3K33 - chains A and B of the 4 polymer chains in the assembly; structure by X-ray diffraction, 2.40 A resolution.

Chain A:
Name: Death on curing protein
From: Enterobacteria phage P1
UniProtKB: Q06259 (DOC_BPP1); residue numbers follow UniProt; this construct covers 1-126
Chain sequence (126 residues; row label = number of the first residue in the row):
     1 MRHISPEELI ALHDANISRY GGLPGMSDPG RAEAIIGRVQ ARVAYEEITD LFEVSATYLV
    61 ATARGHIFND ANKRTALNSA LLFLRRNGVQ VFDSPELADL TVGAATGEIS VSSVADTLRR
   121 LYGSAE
Unresolved in the structure: 125-126
Curated features (UniProtKB/Swiss-Prot):
  - mutagenesis: Leu12 (L12P: Loss of toxin and transcriptional regulatory activity), Arg64 (R64G: No binding to EF-Tu-GDP), His66 (H66R/Y: Loss of toxin but not transcriptional regulatory activity), Asp70 (D70N: Loss of toxin but not transcriptional regulatory activity), Ala76 (A76E: Loss of toxin but not transcriptional regulatory activity), Asn78 (N78W: No change in binding to EF-Tu, 100-fold decrease of affinity of doc-EF-Tu-GTP complex for AMP-PNP (probably also ATP)), Leu82 (L82P: Loss of toxin and transcriptional regulatory activity), Leu84 (L84P: Loss of toxin and transcriptional regulatory activity), Leu118 (L118P: Loss of toxin and transcriptional regulatory activity)
What the authors report for this chain:
  - mutagenesis - R38D/H66Y, A61D/H66Y, H66Y: unchanged binding to Prevent host death protein (chain B)

Chain B:
Name: Prevent host death protein
From: Enterobacteria phage P1
UniProtKB: Q06253 (PHD_BPP1); residue numbers follow UniProt; this construct covers 1-73
Chain sequence (73 residues; row label = number of the first residue in the row):
     1 MQSINFRTAR GNLSEVLNNV EAGEEVEITR RGREPAVIVS KATFEAYKKA ALDAEFASLF
    61 DTLDSTNKEL VNR
Unresolved in the structure: 68-73
Curated features (UniProtKB/Swiss-Prot):
  - region: Ala50 to Arg73 (Sufficient for antitoxin activity, its presence prevents formation of a doc-EF-Tu complex)
  - mutagenesis: Phe44 (F44A: Significantly decreases repressor activity, binds DNA less well, inhibits doc normally), Tyr47 (Y47A: Decreases repressor activity, binds DNA less well, inhibits doc normally), Lys48 (K48M: Decreases repressor activity, binds DNA less well, inhibits doc normally)
What the authors report for this chain:
  - allosteric site: Phe44, Tyr47
  - mutagenesis - F44A, Y47A, K48M: decreased binding to DNA

Chain A / chain B interface:
Contacting residue pairs (23):
  Arg31(A) - Leu52(B)
  Arg31(A) - Glu55(B)  salt bridge
  Ala34(A) - Leu52(B)  hydrophobic
  Ile35(A) - Phe56(B)
  Arg38(A) - Lys49(B)  hydrogen bond (side chain-backbone)
  Arg38(A) - Leu52(B)
  Arg38(A) - Asp53(B)  salt bridge
  Arg38(A) - Phe56(B)
  Val39(A) - Phe56(B)
  Arg42(A) - Phe56(B)
  Arg42(A) - Phe60(B)
  Thr57(A) - Phe60(B)
  Val60(A) - Leu59(B)
  Ala61(A) - Leu59(B)
  Arg64(A) - Ser58(B)  hydrogen bond (side chain-backbone)
  Arg64(A) - Leu59(B)  hydrogen bond (side chain-backbone)
  Arg64(A) - Asp61(B)  hydrogen bond (side chain-backbone)
  Gly65(A) - Leu59(B)
  Thr106(A) - Leu63(B)
  Gly107(A) - Thr62(B)
  Gly107(A) - Leu63(B)  hydrogen bond (backbone-backbone)
  Ser110(A) - Thr62(B)
  Val111(A) - Phe60(B)  hydrophobic
Also at the interface, not in a pair above, chain A (18 interface residues in all): Asp28, Glu108, Ile109
Also at the interface, not in a pair above, chain B (12 interface residues in all): Lys48
Interface features reported in the paper:
  - pairs named by the authors: Arg38(A)-Asp53(B), Ala61(A)-Phe56(B) (hydrophobic contact), Ala61(A)-Phe60(B) (hydrophobic contact)
  - interface residues, chain A: Asp28(A), Arg31(A), Ala34(A), Arg38(A), Thr57(A), Arg64(A), Thr106(A)
  - hot spots on chain A (mutagenesis) - A61R/H66Y: decreased binding to Phd51-73
  - interface residues, chain B: Leu52(B), Phe56(B), Leu59(B), Phe60(B)

Summary:
The interface between chain A and chain B involves 18 residues on one side and 12 on the other; the contacts
include 5 hydrogen bonds and 2 salt bridges. Among the polar pairs are Arg31(A)-Glu55(B), Arg38(A)-Asp53(B)
and Arg38(A)-Lys49(B). The authors report a contact between Arg38(A) and Asp53(B); hydrophobic contacts
between Ala61(A) and Phe56(B) and Ala61(A) and Phe60(B). From the paper: F44A, Y47A and K48M of chain B reduce
binding to DNA; interface residues Asp28(A), Arg31(A) and Leu52(B) among others; 7 substitutions were tested
in all.
Here chain A is Death on curing protein and chain B is Prevent host death protein, both from Enterobacteria
phage P1. Entry 3K33 (Crystal structure of the Phd-Doc complex) was determined by X-ray diffraction together
with 3HRY and 3HS2 from the same study.
